4V0O - chains E and F; structure by X-ray diffraction, 3.35 A resolution.

# Chain E
Name: Arf-like small gtpase
Source organism: Chlamydomonas reinhardtii
Notes: fragment: gtpase, residues 16-180
UniProtKB: A8JF99 (A8JF99_CHLRE); residues 16-180 here = UniProt positions 16-180
Chain sequence (169 residues; each row starts with the number of its first residue):
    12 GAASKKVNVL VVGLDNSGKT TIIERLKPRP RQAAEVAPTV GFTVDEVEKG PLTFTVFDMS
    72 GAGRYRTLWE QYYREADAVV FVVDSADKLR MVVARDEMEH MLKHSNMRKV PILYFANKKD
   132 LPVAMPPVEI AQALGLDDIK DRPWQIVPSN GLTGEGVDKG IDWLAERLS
Unresolved in the structure: 12-14
Construct notes: expression tag (12-15)
Metal / ion sites: Mg2+: Thr31, Thr50, Asp69 (together with GTP); lead (II) ion near Asp173 (its only coordinating residue here)
Residues lining bound ligands: GTP (guanosine-5'-triphosphate): Leu25, Asp26, Asn27, Ser28, Gly29, Lys30, Thr31, Thr32, Ala48, Pro49, Thr50, Met70, Ser71, Gly72, Asn128, Lys129, Asp131, Leu132, Ser160, Asn161, Gly162, Leu163
What the authors report for this chain:
  - mutagenesis - E108A: abolished localization to BBSome

# Chain F
Name: Bardet-biedl syndrome 1 protein
Source organism: Chlamydomonas reinhardtii
Notes: fragment: wd40, residues 1-425
UniProtKB: A8JEA1 (A8JEA1_CHLRE); residues 1-425 here = UniProt positions 1-425
Chain sequence (425 residues; numbered 1 to 425; the number before each row is that of its first residue):
     1 MVHESNPNDY AAGDAGNASG RYTTGSNGIP PMLPSVRSVW LDAFNDPVAG ISAYTPCVHT
    61 CNLFGDGENR LVIADEDRKL KIWKGTQKAS EHPLLDTPVA ICSYISENTA PRLPALAVAA
   121 GSHIYIYRNL RPYYKFVLPP ENVNTEEQDI WQKVMEGEIV IGEAVAQLTR LQVRAGDAGV
   181 VLQTRSLQLM NIGDPDAKMA FVEHWQGQPL VATTVITCMD VVKQAIDEPD AVSCLVVGTE
   241 SGRILILNPA GTAIVKNIWV GITPAMIAVQ GELDVGYRIT VAGRDGKLYH IRNGELSQTI
   301 IQLEAQPVGL VRLAKHVAVG CMNDVVHAYT PTGHKSWSLY LPCHILAMQR MEVTGQRNTK
   361 ALIVALSNGE VRVYNEKLLV SVHVSPNPVT ALWFGRYGRE DNTLLAITKS GALDIKMLPR
   421 TANLE
Unresolved in the structure: 1-35, 105-113, 142-213
Construct notes: conflict Arg37 (Lys in A8JEA1)
Metal / ion sites: lead (II) ion site 1: Cys57, Ala74; lead (II) ion site 2: Ile101, Cys102; lead (II) ion site 3: Cys321, Val325

# Chain E / chain F interface
Residue-residue contacts - 20 pairs, chain E then chain F:
  Asp26(E) - Arg399(F)
  Asn27(E) - Arg399(F)
  Arg77(E) - Glu400(F)  salt bridge
  Arg77(E) - Arg420(F)
  Lys99(E) - Thr86(F)
  Leu100(E) - Thr86(F)
  Leu100(E) - Tyr397(F)  hydrophobic
  Leu100(E) - Met417(F)
  Arg101(E) - Arg399(F)
  Arg101(E) - Glu400(F)  salt bridge
  Arg101(E) - Met417(F)
  Val103(E) - Leu41(F)  hydrophobic
  Val103(E) - Asp42(F)
  Val103(E) - Ala43(F)  hydrophobic
  Val103(E) - Met417(F)  hydrophobic
  Val104(E) - Met417(F)  hydrophobic
  Asp107(E) - Leu41(F)
  Asp107(E) - Pro419(F)
  Glu108(E) - Arg420(F)  salt bridge
  His111(E) - Thr421(F)
Also at the interface, not in a pair above, chain E (13 interface residues in all): Gly74, Thr78
Also at the interface, not in a pair above, chain F (14 interface residues in all): Phe44, Gly85, Ile415
From the paper, about this interface:
  - hot spots on chain E (mutagenesis) - R77A, L100E, E108A: abolished binding to BBSome

# In short
The interface between chain E and chain F involves 13 residues on one side and 14 on the other, with 3 salt
bridges. Polar contacts include Arg77(E)-Glu400(F), Arg101(E)-Glu400(F) and Glu108(E)-Arg420(F). Chain E binds
GTP. From the paper: R77A, L100E and E108A of chain E abolish binding to BBSome; E108A of chain E abolishes
localization to BBSome.
Chain E is Arf-like small gtpase and chain F is Bardet-biedl syndrome 1 protein, both from Chlamydomonas
reinhardtii; the structure, Crystal structure of BBS1N in complex with ARL6DN, soaked with lead, was
determined by X-ray diffraction (same publication as 4V0K, 4V0L, 4V0M and 4V0N).
